Entry 6RD4 (electron microscopy, 2.90 A resolution); this record covers chains H and I of the 31 polymer chains in the assembly.

Chain H (and I):
Protein: Mitochondrial ATP synthase subunit c
Source organism: Polytomella sp. Pringsheim 198.80
Notes: chain I of this document is another copy of the same molecule, construct and numbering; everything in this record applies to it too
Reference sequence: D7P7X5 (D7P7X5_9CHLO); residue numbers follow UniProt; this construct covers 1-127
Amino-acid sequence (127 residues; each row starts with the number of its first residue):
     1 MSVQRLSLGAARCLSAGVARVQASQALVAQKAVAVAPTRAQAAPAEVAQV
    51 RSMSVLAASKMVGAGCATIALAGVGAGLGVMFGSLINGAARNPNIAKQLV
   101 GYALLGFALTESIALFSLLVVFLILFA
Unresolved in the structure: 1-53

Chain H / chain I interface:
Pairs across the interface - 82 pairs, chain H then chain I:
  S54(H) with L56(I)
  A57(H) with L56(I), hydrophobic
  A58(H) with V55(I), hydrophobic; L56(I), hydrophobic; S59(I), hydrogen bond (backbone-side chain)
  M61(H) with S59(I); G63(I); I124(I), hydrophobic; A127(I)
  V62(H) with S59(I); V62(I), hydrophobic; G63(I)
  A64(H) with I124(I)
  G65(H) with G63(I); C66(I); A67(I); I124(I)
  C66(H) with C66(I)
  T68(H) with A67(I); A70(I)
  I69(H) with C66(I); A67(I); I69(I), hydrophobic
  L71(H) with A70(I); V74(I); I113(I); F116(I), hydrophobic; S117(I)
  A72(H) with I69(I); A70(I); G73(I); V74(I)
  V74(H) with I113(I), hydrophobic
  G75(H) with G73(I); G77(I); T110(I); I113(I)
  A76(H) with G73(I), hydrogen bond (backbone-backbone); G77(I)
  L78(H) with L109(I); T110(I); I113(I), hydrophobic
  G79(H) with G77(I); V80(I); M81(I)
  V80(H) with V80(I)
  F82(H) with M81(I); G106(I); L109(I), hydrophobic; T110(I)
  G83(H) with M81(I); S84(I)
  L85(H) with Y102(I), hydrophobic
  I86(H) with S84(I); L85(I), hydrophobic; L99(I); Y102(I), hydrophobic; A103(I)
  N87(H) with S84(I); N87(I); G88(I), hydrogen bond (side chain-backbone)
  A89(H) with Y102(I), hydrophobic
  A90(H) with G88(I); N92(I), hydrogen bond (backbone-side chain); L99(I), hydrophobic
  R91(H) with R91(I)
  P93(H) with I95(I), hydrophobic
  A96(H) with Q98(I); Y102(I), hydrogen bond (backbone-side chain)
  K97(H) with Q98(I); Y102(I)
  V100(H) with Y102(I), hydrophobic; L105(I), hydrophobic
  L104(H) with L109(I), hydrophobic
  F107(H) with L109(I)
  E111(H) with I113(I); F116(I)
  A114(H) with I113(I), hydrophobic
  L118(H) with F116(I), hydrophobic
  V121(H) with V120(I), hydrophobic
  F122(H) with L123(I), hydrophobic
  L125(H) with L123(I), hydrophobic
Also at the interface, not in a pair above, chain H (40 interface residues in all): V55, F126
Also at the interface, not in a pair above, chain I (38 interface residues in all): K60, S112

Summary:
Chain H and chain I form an interface of 40 and 38 residues respectively, with 5 hydrogen bonds. Among the
polar pairs are A58(H)-S59(I), N87(H)-G88(I) and A90(H)-N92(I).
Both chains are Mitochondrial ATP synthase subunit c (Polytomella sp. Pringsheim 198.80). Entry 6RD4 (CryoEM
structure of Polytomella F-ATP synthase, Full dimer, composite map) was determined by electron microscopy
(same publication as 6RD5, 6RD6, 6RD7, 6RD8, 6RD9, 6RDA and 46 further entries).
